Entry 8JCD (electron microscopy, 3.14 A resolution); this record covers chains C and J of the 10 polymer chains in the assembly.

== Chain C ==
Protein: Histone H2A type 1-B/E
From: Homo sapiens
UniProt: P04908 (H2A1B_HUMAN); residues 1-129 here correspond to UniProt positions 2-130 (UniProt number = residue number + 1)
Chain sequence (129 residues; row label = number of the first residue in the row):
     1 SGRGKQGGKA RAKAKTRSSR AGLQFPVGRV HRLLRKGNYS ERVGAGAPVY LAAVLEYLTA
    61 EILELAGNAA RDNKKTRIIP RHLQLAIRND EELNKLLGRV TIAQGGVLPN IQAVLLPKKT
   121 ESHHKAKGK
Not modelled in the structure: 1-15, 106-129
Swiss-Prot annotation at these positions:
  - modified residue: Ser1 (N-acetylserine), Arg3 (Citrulline), Lys5 (N6-(2-hydroxyisobutyryl)lysine), Lys9 (N6-(2-hydroxyisobutyryl)lysine), Lys13 (N6-(beta-hydroxybutyryl)lysine), Lys36 (N6-(2-hydroxyisobutyryl)lysine), Lys74 (N6-(2-hydroxyisobutyryl)lysine), Lys75 (N6-(2-hydroxyisobutyryl)lysine), Lys95 (N6-(2-hydroxyisobutyryl)lysine), Gln104 (N5-methylglutamine), Lys118 (N6-(2-hydroxyisobutyryl)lysine), Lys119 (N6-crotonyllysine), Thr120 (Phosphothreonine), Lys125 (N6-crotonyllysine)
  - cross-link (Glycyl lysine isopeptide (Lys-Gly)): Lys13 (interchain with G-Cter in ubiquitin), Lys15 (interchain with G-Cter in ubiquitin), Lys119 (interchain with G-Cter in ubiquitin)

== Chain J ==
Molecule: 147-nt DNA strand
Sequence (147 nucleotides; row label = number of the first residue in the row; numbers below 1 keep their minus sign (DA-73 is residue -73)):
   -73 ATCGAGAATC CCGGTGCCGA GGCCGCTCAA TTGGTCGTAG ACAGCTCTAG CACCGCTTAA
   -13 ACGCACGTAC GCGCTGTCCC CCGCGTTTTA ACCGCCAAGG GGATTACTCC CTAGTCTCCA
    47 GGCACGTGTC AGATATATAC ATCCGAT
Not modelled in the structure: -73 to -63, 58-73

== Interface between chain C and chain J ==
Pairs across the interface (7):
  Arg29(C) with DC49(J), salt bridge to the phosphate
  Arg42(C) with DT38(J), hydrogen bond to the sugar; DA39(J), phosphate contact
  Val43(C) with DT38(J), sugar contact; DA39(J), hydrogen bond to the phosphate
  Gly44(C) with DT38(J), phosphate contact
  Ala45(C) with DT38(J), hydrogen bond to the phosphate
Also at the interface, not in a pair above, chain C (7 interface residues in all): His31, Thr76
Also at the interface, not in a pair above, chain J (4 interface residues in all): DA57

== In short ==
Chain C and chain J form an interface of 7 and 4 residues respectively, with 3 hydrogen bonds and 1 salt
bridge. Among the polar pairs are Arg42(C)-DT38(J), Val43(C)-DA39(J) and Ala45(C)-DT38(J).
Chain C is Histone H2A type 1-B/E (Homo sapiens) and chain J is a 147-nt DNA strand; the structure, Human
H2BFWTH100R nucleosome with 601 DNA, was determined by electron microscopy, deposited together with 8JBX and
8JCC.
